Entry 1JYJ (X-ray diffraction, 2.00 A resolution); this record covers chain A.

== Chain A ==
Protein: Plasma retinol-binding protein
From: Homo sapiens
UniProtKB: P02753 (RETBP_HUMAN); residues 1-182 here correspond to UniProt positions 17-198 (UniProt number = residue number + 16)
Sequence (183 residues; each row starts with the number of its first residue; numbering starts at 0):
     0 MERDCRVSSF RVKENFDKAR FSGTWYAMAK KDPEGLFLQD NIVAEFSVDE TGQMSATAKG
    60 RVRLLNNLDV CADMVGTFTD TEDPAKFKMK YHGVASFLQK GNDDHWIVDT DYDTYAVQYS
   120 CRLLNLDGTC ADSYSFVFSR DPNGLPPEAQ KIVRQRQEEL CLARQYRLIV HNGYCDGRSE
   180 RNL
Disordered / not traced: 0, 175-182
Sequence notes: cloning artifact (0); engineered mutation L67 (Trp83 in P02753), H91 (Trp107 in P02753)
Cystine bridges: C4-C160, C70-C174, C120-C129
Reported in the primary citation:
  - conformationally variable residues (loop rearrangement, side-chain flip): F36, R62 to D68
  - mutagenesis - G22A/W24F (3.8 kcal/mole), W24F, W24L, W24Y, W67L/W91H, W105F, R139Q: decreased stability
  - mutagenesis - W24F, W24L, W24Y, R139Q: decreased expression

== In short ==
The paper reports that G22A/W24F, W24F and W24L, among others, reduce stability; conformational variability at
F36 and R62; 7 substitutions were tested in all.
Chain A is Plasma retinol-binding protein (Homo sapiens); the structure, Crystal Structure of a Double Variant
(W67L/W91H) of Recombinant Human Serum Retinol-binding Protein at 2.0 A ..., was determined by X-ray
diffraction together with 1JYD from the same study.
